PDB entry 6QF5 | X-ray diffraction, 3.70 A resolution | chains B and C of the 4 polymer chains in the assembly

Chain B (and C):
Molecule: Aquaporin-2
From: Homo sapiens
Notes: chain C of this document is another copy of the same molecule, construct and numbering; everything in this record applies to it too
UniProtKB: P41181 (AQP2_HUMAN); numbering as in UniProt (aligned over 3-242)
Chain sequence (242 residues; row label = number of the first residue in the row):
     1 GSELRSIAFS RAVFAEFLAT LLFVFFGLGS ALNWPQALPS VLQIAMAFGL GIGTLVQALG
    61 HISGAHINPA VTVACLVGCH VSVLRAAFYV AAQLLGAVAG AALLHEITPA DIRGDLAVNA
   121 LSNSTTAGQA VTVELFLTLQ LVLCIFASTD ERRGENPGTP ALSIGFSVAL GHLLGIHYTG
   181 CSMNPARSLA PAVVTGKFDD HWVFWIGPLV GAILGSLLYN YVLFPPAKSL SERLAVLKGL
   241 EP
Not modelled in the structure: 1-4, 111-114, 239-242 (chain C: 1-4, 227-242)
Disulfide bonds: C75-C79
Sequence notes: cloning artifact (1-2)
Small-molecule neighbours: Cd2+ (CD): H80, E151, A227, S229
Swiss-Prot annotation at these positions:
  - motif: N68 to A70 (NPA 1), N184 to A186 (NPA 2)
  - glycosylation: N123 (N-linked (GlcNAc...) asparagine)
  - natural variant: L22 (L22V: In NDI2), L28 (L28P: In NDI2), A47 (A47V: In NDI2), Q57 (Q57P: In NDI2), G64 (G64R: In NDI2), N68 (N68S: In NDI2), A70 (A70D: In NDI2), V71 (V71M: In NDI2), G100 (G100R: In NDI2; G100V: In NDI2), T108 (T108M: In NDI2), T125 (T125M: In NDI2), T126 (T126M: In NDI2), 10 further natural variant entries in UniProt
  - mutagenesis: G78 (G78A: Does not affect interaction with MIAC; when associated with A-79), C79 (C79A: Does not affect interaction with MIAC; when associated with A-78), S148 (S148A: No effect on sorting from the ER to the vesicles, redistribution to apical membrane, or endocytosis; S148D: Retained in the endoplasmic reticulum), L217 (L217A: Abolishes interaction with MIAC; when associated with A-221), Y221 (Y221A: Abolishes interaction with MIAC; when associated with A-217), S229 (S229A: No effect on sorting from the ER to the vesicles, redistribution to apical membrane, or endocytosis ...), S231 (S231A: No effect on sorting from the ER to the vesicles, redistribution to apical membrane, or endocytosis ...), E232 (E232A: Reduces interaction with MIAC)

How chain B and chain C interact:
Pairs across the interface - 63 pairs, chain B then chain C:
  V41(B) with Q43(C)
  L42(B) with L42(C), hydrophobic; M46(C), hydrophobic
  M46(B) with M46(C), hydrophobic
  N123(B) with P35(C)
  T125(B) with P109(C)
  T126(B) with I107(C); P109(C)
  T132(B) with I107(C)
  V133(B) with I107(C), hydrophobic
  F136(B) with L21(C), hydrophobic; L22(C), hydrophobic; L103(C), hydrophobic
  L137(B) with F26(C), hydrophobic
  Q140(B) with F26(C); T54(C)
  L143(B) with A58(C)
  C144(B) with T54(C)
  A147(B) with A58(C), hydrophobic; H61(C)
  S148(B) with Q57(C)
  R153(B) with V56(C); Q57(C), hydrogen bond (side chain-backbone); G60(C); H61(C)
  E155(B) with N156(C); P157(C); G158(C), hydrogen bond (side chain-backbone); P160(C)
  P157(B) with P157(C)
  P160(B) with P157(C); G158(C)
  L162(B) with L162(C), hydrophobic
  S163(B) with Q57(C), hydrogen bond
  F166(B) with L50(C); L162(C), hydrophobic
  S167(B) with T54(C)
  A169(B) with L50(C), hydrophobic
  L170(B) with F26(C), hydrophobic; A47(C); L50(C), hydrophobic; G51(C)
  L173(B) with Q43(C); A47(C), hydrophobic
  L174(B) with F25(C), hydrophobic; F26(C); G29(C); S30(C)
  H177(B) with N33(C), hydrogen bond (side chain-backbone); Q43(C)
  Y178(B) with N33(C), hydrogen bond; L104(C); I107(C); T108(C), hydrogen bond
  L218(B) with F14(C), hydrophobic
  Y219(B) with H61(C), hydrogen bond
  V222(B) with R11(C), hydrogen bond (backbone-side chain); F14(C), hydrophobic
  L223(B) with R11(C); L59(C), hydrophobic; I62(C), hydrophobic
  F224(B) with H61(C)
  P225(B) with R11(C)
Other interface residues (no listed pair), chain B (41 interface residues in all): Q129, D150, N156, G158, G171, Y221
Other interface residues (no listed pair), chain C (40 interface residues in all): A15, L18, E106, I112, E155, F166

Overview:
41 residues of chain B face 40 of chain C across their interface; the contacts include 8 hydrogen bonds. Among
the polar pairs are R153(B)-Q57(C), E155(B)-G158(C) and S163(B)-Q57(C). Ligands of chain B: Cd2+. Curated
annotation (UniProt) lists 8 mutagenesis sites on chain B.
Both chains are Aquaporin-2 (Homo sapiens). Entry 6QF5 (X-Ray structure of human Aquaporin 2 crystallized on a
silicon chip) was determined by X-ray diffraction together with 6QF1, 6QF2, 6QF3 and 6QF4 from the same study.
